Entry 4FLC (X-ray diffraction, 2.60 A resolution); this record covers chains B and C of the 4 polymer chains in the assembly.

Chain B (and C):
Protein: Adenylosuccinate lyase
From: Homo sapiens
Notes: EC 4.3.2.2; chain C of this document is another copy of the same molecule, construct and numbering; everything in this record applies to it too
UniProt: P30566 (PUR8_HUMAN); numbering as in UniProt (aligned over 1-484)
Chain sequence (487 residues; row label = number of the first residue in the row; numbers below 1 keep their minus sign (Gly-2 is residue -2)):
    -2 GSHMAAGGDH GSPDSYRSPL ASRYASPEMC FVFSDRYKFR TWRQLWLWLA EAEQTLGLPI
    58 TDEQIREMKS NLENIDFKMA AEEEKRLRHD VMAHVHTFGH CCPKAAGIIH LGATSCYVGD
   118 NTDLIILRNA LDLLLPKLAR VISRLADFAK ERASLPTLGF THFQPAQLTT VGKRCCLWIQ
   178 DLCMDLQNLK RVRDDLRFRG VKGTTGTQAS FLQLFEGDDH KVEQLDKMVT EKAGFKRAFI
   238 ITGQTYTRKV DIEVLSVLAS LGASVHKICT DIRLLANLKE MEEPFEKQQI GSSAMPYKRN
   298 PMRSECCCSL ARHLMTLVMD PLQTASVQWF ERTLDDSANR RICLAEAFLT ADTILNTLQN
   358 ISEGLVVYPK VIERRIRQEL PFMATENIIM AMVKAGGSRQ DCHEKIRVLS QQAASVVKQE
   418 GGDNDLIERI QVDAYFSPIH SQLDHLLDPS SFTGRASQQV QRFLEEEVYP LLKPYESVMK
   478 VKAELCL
Disordered / not traced: -2 to 4, 100-101, 287-290, 475-484 (chain C: -2 to 8, 283-296, 476-484)
Sequence notes: expression tag (-2 to 0); conflict Arg63 (Gln in P30566); engineered mutation Cys303 (Arg in P30566)

Interface between chain B and chain C:
Residue-residue contacts (98):
  Asp6(B) - Ser9(C)
  His7(B) - Ser12(C)
  His7(B) - Tyr13(C)
  Pro10(B) - Ser31(C)
  Pro10(B) - Asp32(C)  hydrogen bond (backbone-backbone)
  Pro10(B) - Arg33(C)  hydrogen bond (backbone-backbone)
  Asp11(B) - Phe28(C)
  Asp11(B) - Ser31(C)
  Asp11(B) - Arg33(C)  salt bridge
  Ser12(B) - Ser31(C)
  Tyr13(B) - Ala18(C)
  Tyr13(B) - Cys27(C)  hydrogen bond (backbone-backbone)
  Tyr13(B) - Phe30(C)
  Tyr13(B) - Ala342(C)  hydrophobic
  Tyr13(B) - Leu346(C)  hydrophobic
  Arg14(B) - Asp32(C)  salt bridge
  Ser15(B) - Ser15(C)
  Pro16(B) - Ile339(C)  hydrophobic
  Leu17(B) - Ile339(C)  hydrophobic
  Ala18(B) - Tyr13(C)
  Arg20(B) - Arg338(C)
  Tyr21(B) - Ala335(C)
  Tyr21(B) - Arg338(C)
  Cys27(B) - Tyr13(C)  hydrogen bond (backbone-backbone)
  Phe28(B) - Asp11(C)
  Phe30(B) - Tyr13(C)
  Ser31(B) - Pro10(C)  hydrogen bond (side chain-backbone)
  Ser31(B) - Asp11(C)
  Ser31(B) - Ser12(C)
  Ser31(B) - Tyr13(C)
  Asp32(B) - Pro10(C)  hydrogen bond (backbone-backbone)
  Asp32(B) - Arg14(C)  salt bridge
  Arg33(B) - Pro10(C)  hydrogen bond (backbone-backbone)
  Arg33(B) - Asp11(C)  salt bridge
  Phe74(B) - Pro10(C)  hydrophobic
  Lys82(B) - Arg20(C)
  Thr267(B) - Trp326(C)
  Arg270(B) - Trp326(C)
  Arg270(B) - Thr330(C)
  Arg270(B) - Asp332(C)  salt bridge
  Glu302(B) - Thr330(C)
  Glu302(B) - Leu331(C)  hydrogen bond (side chain-backbone)
  Glu302(B) - Asp332(C)
  Cys305(B) - Asp332(C)
  Ser306(B) - Asp332(C)  hydrogen bond (side chain-backbone)
  Ser306(B) - Asp333(C)
  Ser306(B) - Ala335(C)  hydrogen bond (side chain-backbone)
  Ser306(B) - Asn336(C)  hydrogen bond (side chain-backbone)
  Leu307(B) - Ile339(C)  hydrophobic
  Arg309(B) - Asp317(C)
  Arg309(B) - Gln320(C)
  Arg309(B) - Thr321(C)
  Arg309(B) - Val324(C)
  Arg309(B) - Asp332(C)  salt bridge
  Arg309(B) - Asn336(C)
  His310(B) - Asp317(C)  salt bridge
  His310(B) - Asn336(C)
  His310(B) - Ile339(C)
  Met312(B) - Gln320(C)
  Thr313(B) - Thr313(C)
  Thr313(B) - Met316(C)
  Thr313(B) - Asp317(C)  hydrogen bond
  Thr313(B) - Gln320(C)  hydrogen bond
  Asp317(B) - Arg309(C)
  Asp317(B) - His310(C)  salt bridge
  Asp317(B) - Thr313(C)  hydrogen bond
  Gln320(B) - Arg309(C)
  Gln320(B) - Thr313(C)  hydrogen bond
  Thr321(B) - Arg309(C)  hydrogen bond
  Val324(B) - Arg309(C)
  Trp326(B) - Thr267(C)
  Trp326(B) - Arg270(C)
  Trp326(B) - Leu271(C)  hydrophobic
  Thr330(B) - Arg270(C)
  Thr330(B) - Glu302(C)
  Leu331(B) - Met299(C)  hydrophobic
  Leu331(B) - Glu302(C)  hydrogen bond (backbone-side chain)
  Asp332(B) - Arg270(C)  salt bridge
  Asp332(B) - Glu302(C)
  Asp332(B) - Cys305(C)
  Asp332(B) - Ser306(C)  hydrogen bond (backbone-side chain)
  Asp332(B) - Arg309(C)  salt bridge
  Asp333(B) - Ser306(C)
  Ser334(B) - Ser306(C)
  Ala335(B) - Tyr21(C)
  Ala335(B) - Ser306(C)  hydrogen bond (backbone-side chain)
  Ala335(B) - Leu307(C)  hydrophobic
  Asn336(B) - Ser306(C)  hydrogen bond (backbone-side chain)
  Asn336(B) - Arg309(C)
  Asn336(B) - His310(C)
  Arg338(B) - Tyr13(C)
  Arg338(B) - Tyr21(C)  hydrogen bond
  Ile339(B) - Pro16(C)  hydrophobic
  Ile339(B) - Leu307(C)  hydrophobic
  Ile339(B) - His310(C)
  Ala342(B) - Tyr13(C)
  Glu343(B) - Glu343(C)
  Leu346(B) - Tyr13(C)  hydrophobic
Also at the interface, not in a pair above, chain B (54 interface residues in all): Gly5, Leu271, Glu283, Met299, Leu314, Met316
Also at the interface, not in a pair above, chain C (50 interface residues in all): Leu17, Phe74, Arg85, Met312, Ser334

In short:
Chain B and chain C form an interface of 54 and 50 residues respectively, with 21 hydrogen bonds and 10 salt
bridges. Polar pairs include Asp11(B)-Arg33(C), Arg14(B)-Asp32(C) and Arg270(B)-Asp332(C).
Both chains are Adenylosuccinate lyase (Homo sapiens). Entry 4FLC (Structural and Biochemical Characterization
of Human Adenylosuccinate Lyase (ADSL) and the R303C ADSL Deficiency Associated Mutation) was determined by
X-ray diffraction together with 4FFX from the same study.
